Entry 5WCU (X-ray diffraction, 5.53 A resolution (low resolution: residue-level contacts below are approximate; hydrogen-bond / salt-bridge calls are withheld)); this record covers chains E and I of the 11 polymer chains in the assembly.

== Chain E ==
Name: Histone H3
Organism: Drosophila melanogaster
UniProtKB: P02299 (H3_DROME); residues 38-135 here correspond to UniProt positions 39-136 (UniProt number = residue number + 1)
Sequence (98 residues; numbered 38 to 135; the number before each row is that of its first residue):
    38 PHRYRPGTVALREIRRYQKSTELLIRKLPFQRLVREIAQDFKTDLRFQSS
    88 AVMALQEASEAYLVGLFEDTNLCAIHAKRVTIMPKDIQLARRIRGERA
Disordered / not traced: 135

== Chain I ==
Molecule: 167-nt DNA strand
Sequence (167 nucleotides; numbered 1 to 167; the number before each row is that of its first residue):
     1 ATCGGCCGCCATCGAGAATCCCGGTGCCGAGGCCGCTCAATTGGTCGTAG
    51 ACAGCTCTAGCACCGCTTAAACGCACGTACGCGCTGTCCCCCGCGTTTTA
   101 ACCGCCAAGGGGATTACTCCCTAGTCTCCAGGCACGTGTCAGATATATAC
   151 ATCCGATGCATGTAGAT
Disordered / not traced: 165-167

== Interface between chain E and chain I ==
Residue-residue contacts (25; chain E residue first):
  His39(E) - DA17(I)
  His39(E) - DG95(I)
  Tyr41(E) - DA17(I)
  Tyr41(E) - DA18(I)
  Tyr41(E) - DG93(I)
  Tyr41(E) - DC94(I)
  Arg42(E) - DG93(I)
  Pro43(E) - DG93(I)
  Gly44(E) - DC92(I)
  Gly44(E) - DG93(I)
  Thr45(E) - DG93(I)
  Val46(E) - DG93(I)
  Val46(E) - DC94(I)
  Ala47(E) - DG93(I)
  Arg49(E) - DA18(I)
  Arg49(E) - DT19(I)
  Lys56(E) - DC20(I)
  Arg63(E) - DA101(I)
  Arg63(E) - DC102(I)
  Lys64(E) - DC102(I)
  Leu65(E) - DC102(I)
  Pro66(E) - DA101(I)
  Arg69(E) - DA101(I)
  Arg83(E) - DG110(I)
  Arg83(E) - DG111(I)
Interface residues without a listed pair, chain E (19 interface residues in all): Arg40, Asp81, Met120
Interface residues without a listed pair, chain I (15 interface residues in all): DG16, DC91, DG109

== In short ==
19 residues of chain E and 15 residues of chain I are in contact.
Chain E is Histone H3 (Drosophila melanogaster) and chain I is a 167-nt DNA strand; the structure, Crystal
structure of 167 bp nucleosome bound to the globular domain of linker histone H5, was determined by X-ray
diffraction.
